Entry 7PP6 (electron microscopy, 3.40 A resolution); this record covers chains B and D of the 6 polymer chains in the assembly.

== Chain B (and D) ==
Molecule: Mucin-2
From: Homo sapiens
Notes: chain D of this document is another copy of the same molecule, construct and numbering; everything in this record applies to it too
UniProtKB: A0A0G2JR65 (A0A0G2JR65_HUMAN); residue numbers follow UniProt; this construct covers 21-1259
Chain sequence (1245 residues; row label = number of the first residue in the row):
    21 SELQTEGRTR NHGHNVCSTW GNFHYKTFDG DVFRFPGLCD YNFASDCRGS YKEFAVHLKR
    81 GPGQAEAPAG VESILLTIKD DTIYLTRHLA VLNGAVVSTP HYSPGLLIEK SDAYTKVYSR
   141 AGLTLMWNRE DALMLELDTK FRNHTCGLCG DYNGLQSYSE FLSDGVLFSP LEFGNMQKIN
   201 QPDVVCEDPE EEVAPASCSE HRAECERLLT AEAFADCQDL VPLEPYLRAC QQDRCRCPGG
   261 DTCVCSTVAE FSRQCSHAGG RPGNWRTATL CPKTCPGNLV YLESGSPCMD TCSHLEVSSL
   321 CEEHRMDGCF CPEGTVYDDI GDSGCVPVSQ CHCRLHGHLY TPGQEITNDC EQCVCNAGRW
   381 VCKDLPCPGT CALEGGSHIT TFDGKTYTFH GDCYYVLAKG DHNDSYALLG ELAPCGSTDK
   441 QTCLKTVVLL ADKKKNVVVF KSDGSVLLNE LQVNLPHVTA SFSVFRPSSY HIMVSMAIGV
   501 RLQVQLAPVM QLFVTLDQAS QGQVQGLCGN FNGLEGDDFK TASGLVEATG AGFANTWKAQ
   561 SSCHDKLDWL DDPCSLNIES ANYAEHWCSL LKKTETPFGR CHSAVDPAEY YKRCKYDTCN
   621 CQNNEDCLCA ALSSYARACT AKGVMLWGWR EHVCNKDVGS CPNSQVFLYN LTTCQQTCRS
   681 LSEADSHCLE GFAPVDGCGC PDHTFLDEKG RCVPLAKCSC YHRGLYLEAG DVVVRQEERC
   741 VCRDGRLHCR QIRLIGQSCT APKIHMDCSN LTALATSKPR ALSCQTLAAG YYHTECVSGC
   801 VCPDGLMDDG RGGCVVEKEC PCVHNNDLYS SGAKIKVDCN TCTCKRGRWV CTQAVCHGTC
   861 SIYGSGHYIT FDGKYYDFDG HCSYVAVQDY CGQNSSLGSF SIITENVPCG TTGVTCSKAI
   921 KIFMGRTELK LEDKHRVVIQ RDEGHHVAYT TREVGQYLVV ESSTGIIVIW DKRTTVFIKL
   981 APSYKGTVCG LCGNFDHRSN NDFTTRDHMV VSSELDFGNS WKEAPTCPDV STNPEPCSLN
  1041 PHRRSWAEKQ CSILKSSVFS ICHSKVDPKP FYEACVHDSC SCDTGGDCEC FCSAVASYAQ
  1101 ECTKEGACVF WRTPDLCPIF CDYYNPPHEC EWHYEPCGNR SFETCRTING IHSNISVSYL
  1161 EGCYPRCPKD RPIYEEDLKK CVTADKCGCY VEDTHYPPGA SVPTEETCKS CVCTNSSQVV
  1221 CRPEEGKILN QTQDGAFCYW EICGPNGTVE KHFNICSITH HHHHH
Disordered / not traced: 21-34, 722-723, 734-738, 750-779, 794-800, 893-896, 1227-1236, 1241-1265
Cystine bridges: Cys-37/Cys-169, Cys-59/Cys-206, Cys-67/Cys-166, Cys-218/Cys-255, Cys-225/Cys-250, Cys-237/Cys-275, Cys-257/Cys-263, Cys-265/Cys-291, Cys-295/Cys-329, Cys-308/Cys-321, Cys-312/Cys-351, Cys-331/Cys-345, Cys-353/Cys-375, Cys-370/Cys-387, Cys-373/Cys-382, Cys-391/Cys-528, Cys-413/Cys-563, Cys-435/Cys-443, Cys-574/Cys-619, Cys-588/Cys-614, Cys-601/Cys-639, Cys-621/Cys-627, Cys-629/Cys-654, Cys-661/Cys-698, Cys-674/Cys-688, Cys-678/Cys-718, Cys-700/Cys-712, Cys-720/Cys-742, Cys-740/Cys-749, Cys-784/Cys-820, Cys-802/Cys-814, Cys-822/Cys-844, Cys-839/Cys-856, Cys-842/Cys-851, Cys-860/Cys-992, Cys-882/Cys-1027, Cys-891/Cys-989, Cys-909/Cys-916, Cys-1037/Cys-1080, Cys-1051/Cys-1075, Cys-1062/Cys-1102, Cys-1082/Cys-1090, Cys-1092/Cys-1117, Cys-1108/Cys-1137, Cys-1121/Cys-1163, Cys-1145/Cys-1187, Cys-1167/Cys-1181, Cys-1189/Cys-1213, Cys-1208/Cys-1238, Cys-1211/Cys-1221
Covalently attached groups: N-acetylglucosamine (NAG) linked to Asn-163, Asn-670, Asn-1154
Construct notes: expression tag (1260-1265)
Bound ions: Ca2+ site 1: Asp-49, Asp-171, Asn-173, Leu-175, Glu-180; Ca2+ site 2: Asp-403, Asn-530, Asn-532, Leu-534, Asp-537, Asp-538; Ca2+ site 3: Asp-872, Asn-994, Asp-996, Arg-998, Asn-1001, Asp-1002

== Interface between chain B and chain D ==
Pairs across the interface (131; chain B residue first):
  Thr-119(B) / Thr-1026(D)  hydrogen bond (backbone-side chain)
  Pro-120(B) / Ala-1024(D)  hydrophobic
  Pro-120(B) / Thr-1026(D)
  His-121(B) / His-881(D)
  Tyr-122(B) / Ser-883(D)
  Tyr-122(B) / Glu-905(D)
  Tyr-122(B) / Val-907(D)
  Pro-124(B) / Lys-918(D)
  Pro-124(B) / Glu-932(D)
  Pro-124(B) / Asp-933(D)
  Gly-125(B) / Glu-932(D)
  Arg-140(B) / Lys-930(D)
  Arg-140(B) / Glu-932(D)  salt bridge
  Ser-313(B) / Arg-1006(D)
  His-314(B) / Arg-1006(D)
  His-314(B) / Lys-1022(D)  hydrogen bond (side chain-backbone)
  His-314(B) / Glu-1023(D)  salt bridge
  Glu-316(B) / Tyr-890(D)
  Glu-322(B) / Lys-921(D)  salt bridge
  Glu-322(B) / Glu-928(D)
  Arg-354(B) / Asp-1007(D)
  Asn-368(B) / Met-1009(D)  hydrogen bond
  Asp-369(B) / Ser-1012(D)
  Glu-371(B) / Val-1010(D)
  Cys-373(B) / Met-1009(D)  hydrophobic
  Arg-379(B) / His-1008(D)  hydrogen bond
  Trp-380(B) / Asp-1007(D)  hydrogen bond (backbone-backbone)
  Trp-380(B) / Met-1009(D)  hydrophobic
  Cys-382(B) / His-1008(D)
  Val-416(B) / Tyr-792(D)  hydrophobic
  Leu-429(B) / Tyr-792(D)  hydrophobic
  Gly-533(B) / Ser-999(D)
  Gly-533(B) / Asn-1000(D)
  Leu-534(B) / Asp-872(D)
  Leu-534(B) / Ser-999(D)
  Glu-535(B) / Ser-999(D)  hydrogen bond (backbone-side chain)
  Ala-542(B) / Ala-788(D)  hydrophobic
  Ala-542(B) / Arg-848(D)
  Ser-543(B) / Gly-847(D)
  Ser-543(B) / Trp-849(D)  hydrogen bond (backbone-backbone)
  Leu-545(B) / His-824(D)
  Leu-545(B) / Val-837(D)  hydrophobic
  Leu-545(B) / Cys-842(D)  hydrophobic
  Leu-545(B) / Cys-851(D)  hydrophobic
  Val-546(B) / His-824(D)
  Glu-547(B) / Asn-825(D)  hydrogen bond (side chain-backbone)
  Ala-548(B) / Asn-825(D)  hydrogen bond (backbone-side chain)
  Ala-548(B) / Ser-1064(D)
  Ala-548(B) / Lys-1065(D)
  Thr-549(B) / His-1063(D)
  Asn-555(B) / Gln-785(D)  hydrogen bond (backbone-side chain)
  Thr-556(B) / Gln-785(D)
  Trp-557(B) / Ala-788(D)
  Lys-558(B) / Gln-785(D)  hydrogen bond
  Lys-558(B) / Thr-786(D)
  Lys-558(B) / Ala-789(D)
  Gln-560(B) / His-793(D)
  Ser-561(B) / Ala-781(D)  hydrogen bond (side chain-backbone)
  Ser-561(B) / Ser-783(D)
  Asp-565(B) / Gln-785(D)  hydrogen bond
  Leu-567(B) / Asn-826(D)
  Leu-570(B) / His-1063(D)
  Ala-781(B) / Ser-561(D)  hydrogen bond (backbone-side chain)
  Ser-783(B) / Ser-561(D)
  Gln-785(B) / Asn-555(D)  hydrogen bond (side chain-backbone)
  Gln-785(B) / Thr-556(D)
  Gln-785(B) / Lys-558(D)  hydrogen bond
  Gln-785(B) / Asp-565(D)  hydrogen bond
  Thr-786(B) / Lys-558(D)
  Ala-788(B) / Ala-542(D)  hydrophobic
  Ala-789(B) / Lys-558(D)
  Tyr-792(B) / Val-416(D)  hydrophobic
  Tyr-792(B) / Leu-450(D)  hydrophobic
  Tyr-792(B) / Lys-454(D)
  Tyr-792(B) / Ala-559(D)  hydrophobic
  His-793(B) / Gln-560(D)
  Val-823(B) / Glu-547(D)
  His-824(B) / Leu-545(D)
  His-824(B) / Val-546(D)
  His-824(B) / Glu-547(D)  salt bridge
  Asn-825(B) / Glu-547(D)  hydrogen bond (backbone-side chain)
  Asn-825(B) / Ala-548(D)  hydrogen bond (side chain-backbone)
  Asn-826(B) / Leu-567(D)
  Ile-835(B) / Leu-545(D)  hydrophobic
  Val-837(B) / Leu-545(D)  hydrophobic
  Cys-842(B) / Leu-545(D)  hydrophobic
  Trp-849(B) / Ser-543(D)
  Cys-851(B) / Leu-545(D)  hydrophobic
  Gly-873(B) / Glu-535(D)
  Lys-874(B) / Glu-535(D)
  His-881(B) / His-121(D)
  Ser-883(B) / Tyr-122(D)
  Tyr-890(B) / Glu-316(D)
  Leu-897(B) / Glu-316(D)
  Ser-901(B) / Leu-320(D)
  Glu-905(B) / Tyr-122(D)
  Val-907(B) / Tyr-122(D)
  Val-907(B) / Ser-123(D)
  Lys-918(B) / Pro-124(D)
  Lys-921(B) / Glu-322(D)  salt bridge
  Phe-923(B) / Leu-320(D)  hydrophobic
  Glu-928(B) / Glu-322(D)
  Glu-932(B) / Pro-124(D)
  Asp-933(B) / Pro-124(D)
  His-997(B) / Leu-534(D)
  Arg-998(B) / Asn-532(D)  hydrogen bond (side chain-backbone)
  Arg-998(B) / Gly-533(D)  hydrogen bond (side chain-backbone)
  Arg-998(B) / Leu-534(D)
  Ser-999(B) / Gly-533(D)
  Ser-999(B) / Leu-534(D)
  Ser-999(B) / Glu-535(D)  hydrogen bond
  Asn-1000(B) / Gly-533(D)
  Arg-1006(B) / Ser-313(D)
  Arg-1006(B) / His-314(D)  hydrogen bond
  Asp-1007(B) / Trp-380(D)
  His-1008(B) / Arg-379(D)  hydrogen bond
  Met-1009(B) / Glu-371(D)
  Met-1009(B) / Cys-373(D)  hydrophobic
  Met-1009(B) / Trp-380(D)  hydrophobic
  Met-1009(B) / Cys-382(D)  hydrogen bond
  Val-1010(B) / Asn-368(D)
  Lys-1022(B) / His-314(D)  hydrogen bond (backbone-side chain)
  Glu-1023(B) / His-314(D)  salt bridge
  Ala-1024(B) / Pro-120(D)  hydrophobic
  Thr-1026(B) / Thr-119(D)  hydrogen bond (side chain-backbone)
  Thr-1026(B) / Pro-120(D)
  His-1063(B) / Thr-549(D)
  His-1063(B) / Leu-570(D)
  Lys-1065(B) / Ala-548(D)
  Pro-1068(B) / Leu-570(D)  hydrophobic
  Lys-1069(B) / Leu-570(D)
Also at the interface, not in a pair above, chain B (112 interface residues in all): Ser-118, Ser-123, Leu-320, Leu-355, Gly-378, Tyr-414, Lys-419, Ala-427, Leu-471, Gly-544, Ala-559, Gly-847, Arg-848, Asp-872, Cys-882, Cys-891, Ser-1012, Ser-1020, Cys-1027, Pro-1028, Lys-1055, Ser-1064, Val-1066
Also at the interface, not in a pair above, chain D (110 interface residues in all): Ser-118, Gly-125, Ser-319, Arg-354, Asp-369, Gly-378, Lys-419, Ala-427, Leu-429, Leu-471, Trp-557, Asp-568, Tyr-791, Val-823, Gly-873, Lys-874, Ser-901, His-997, Arg-998, Pro-1025, Pro-1028, Lys-1055, Val-1066, Asp-1067, Pro-1068, Lys-1069

== Summary ==
The interface between chain B and chain D involves 112 residues on one side and 110 on the other; the contacts
include 27 hydrogen bonds and 6 salt bridges. Polar contacts include Arg-140(B)/Glu-932(D),
His-314(B)/Glu-1023(D) and Glu-322(B)/Lys-921(D). Covalently linked N-acetylglucosamine: at Asn-163(B),
Asn-670(B) and Asn-1154(B).
Chain B and chain D are both Mucin-2 (Homo sapiens); the structure, MUC2 Tubules of D1D2D3 domains, was
determined by electron microscopy together with 7PMV, 7PNF and 7POV from the same study.
